PDB entry 1W88 | X-ray diffraction, 2.30 A resolution | chains A and C of the 5 polymer chains in the assembly

# Chain A (and C)
Protein: Pyruvate dehydrogenase E1 component, alpha subunit
Organism: Geobacillus stearothermophilus
Notes: EC 1.2.4.1; chain C of this document is another copy of the same molecule, construct and numbering; everything in this record applies to it too
Reference sequence: P21873 (ODPA_BACST); numbering as in UniProt (aligned over 1-368)
Amino-acid sequence (368 residues; numbered 1 to 368; the number before each row is that of its first residue):
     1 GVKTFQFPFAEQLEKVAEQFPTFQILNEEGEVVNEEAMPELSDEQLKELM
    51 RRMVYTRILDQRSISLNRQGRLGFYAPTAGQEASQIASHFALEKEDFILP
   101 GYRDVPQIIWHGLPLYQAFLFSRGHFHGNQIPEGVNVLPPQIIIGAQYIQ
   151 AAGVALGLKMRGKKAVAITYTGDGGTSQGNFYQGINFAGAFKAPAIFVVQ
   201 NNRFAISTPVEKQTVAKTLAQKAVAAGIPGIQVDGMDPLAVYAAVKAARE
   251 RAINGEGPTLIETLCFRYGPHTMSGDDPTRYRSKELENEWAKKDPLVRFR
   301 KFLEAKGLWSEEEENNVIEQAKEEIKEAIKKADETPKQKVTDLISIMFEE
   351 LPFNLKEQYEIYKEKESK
Not modelled in the structure: 1-4, 269-291 (chain C: 1-4, 269-289)
Differences from the reference sequence: engineered mutation Asn180 (Asp in P21873), Gln183 (Glu in P21873)
Ion coordination: Mg2+: Asp173, Asn202, Phe204 (together with thiamine diphosphate)
Ligand contacts: thiamine diphosphate (TPP): Tyr102, Arg103, Ile142, Ile143, Ile144, Gly172, Asp173, Gly174, Gly175, Gln178, Asn202, Phe204, Ala205, Ile206

# How chain A and chain C interact
Residue-residue contacts (79; chain A residue first):
  Phe5(A) - Glu36(C)
  Phe5(A) - Ala37(C)  hydrophobic
  Phe7(A) - Phe23(C)  hydrophobic
  Phe7(A) - Ile231(C)  hydrophobic
  Phe7(A) - Ala243(C)
  Phe7(A) - Ala244(C)  hydrophobic
  Phe7(A) - Ala247(C)  hydrophobic
  Phe9(A) - Pro229(C)  hydrophobic
  Phe9(A) - Ile231(C)  hydrophobic
  Gln12(A) - Gln19(C)
  Gln12(A) - Phe20(C)
  Gln12(A) - Pro229(C)
  Gln12(A) - Gly230(C)  hydrogen bond (side chain-backbone)
  Lys15(A) - Gln19(C)
  Val16(A) - Val224(C)  hydrophobic
  Gln19(A) - Gln12(C)
  Gln19(A) - Lys15(C)
  Phe20(A) - Gln12(C)
  Phe23(A) - Phe5(C)  hydrophobic
  Phe23(A) - Phe7(C)  hydrophobic
  Glu36(A) - Phe5(C)
  Ala37(A) - Phe5(C)  hydrophobic
  Thr176(A) - Tyr182(C)  hydrogen bond (backbone-side chain)
  Ser177(A) - Tyr182(C)
  Ser177(A) - Gln183(C)
  Ser177(A) - Asn186(C)
  Gln178(A) - Tyr182(C)
  Gly179(A) - Gly179(C)
  Gly179(A) - Gln183(C)
  Tyr182(A) - Thr176(C)  hydrogen bond (side chain-backbone)
  Tyr182(A) - Ser177(C)
  Tyr182(A) - Gln178(C)
  Tyr182(A) - Tyr182(C)  hydrophobic
  Tyr182(A) - Lys222(C)  hydrogen bond
  Gln183(A) - Ser177(C)
  Gln183(A) - Gly179(C)
  Asn186(A) - Ser177(C)
  Asn186(A) - Gln213(C)  hydrogen bond (side chain-backbone)
  Asn186(A) - Thr214(C)  hydrogen bond
  Asn186(A) - Lys222(C)
  Gly189(A) - Val215(C)
  Ala190(A) - Lys212(C)
  Ala190(A) - Gln213(C)
  Ala190(A) - Val215(C)  hydrophobic
  Lys212(A) - Ala190(C)
  Gln213(A) - Asn186(C)  hydrogen bond (backbone-side chain)
  Gln213(A) - Ala190(C)
  Thr214(A) - Asn186(C)  hydrogen bond
  Thr214(A) - Ala226(C)
  Val215(A) - Gly189(C)
  Val215(A) - Ala226(C)
  Val215(A) - Gly227(C)
  Ala216(A) - Ala226(C)
  Ala216(A) - Gly227(C)
  Gln221(A) - Val224(C)  hydrogen bond (side chain-backbone)
  Gln221(A) - Gly227(C)
  Lys222(A) - Tyr182(C)  hydrogen bond
  Lys222(A) - Asn186(C)
  Lys222(A) - Ala225(C)  hydrogen bond (side chain-backbone)
  Val224(A) - Val16(C)  hydrophobic
  Val224(A) - Gln221(C)  hydrogen bond (backbone-side chain)
  Val224(A) - Val224(C)  hydrophobic
  Ala225(A) - Lys222(C)  hydrogen bond (backbone-side chain)
  Ala225(A) - Ala225(C)  hydrophobic
  Ala226(A) - Thr214(C)  hydrogen bond (backbone-side chain)
  Ala226(A) - Val215(C)
  Ala226(A) - Ala216(C)
  Gly227(A) - Leu13(C)
  Gly227(A) - Ala216(C)
  Ile228(A) - Leu13(C)
  Pro229(A) - Phe9(C)  hydrophobic
  Pro229(A) - Gln12(C)
  Pro229(A) - Leu13(C)
  Gly230(A) - Gln12(C)  hydrogen bond (backbone-side chain)
  Ile231(A) - Phe7(C)  hydrophobic
  Ile231(A) - Phe9(C)  hydrophobic
  Ala243(A) - Phe7(C)
  Ala247(A) - Phe7(C)  hydrophobic
  Arg251(A) - Phe9(C)
Also at the interface, not in a pair above, chain A (43 interface residues in all): Glu11, Leu13, Phe181, Ala244, Thr259
Also at the interface, not in a pair above, chain C (43 interface residues in all): Glu11, Phe181, Ile228, Arg251, Thr259

# Summary
The chain A/chain C interface involves 43 residues from each chain, with 15 hydrogen bonds. Polar contacts
include Gln12(A)-Gly230(C), Thr176(A)-Tyr182(C) and Tyr182(A)-Lys222(C). Ligands of chain A: thiamine
diphosphate. The Mg2+ site is built by Asp173(A), Asn202(A) and Phe204(A).
Chain A and chain C are both Pyruvate dehydrogenase E1 component, alpha subunit (Geobacillus
stearothermophilus); the structure, The crystal structure of pyruvate dehydrogenase E1(D180N,E183Q) bound to
the peripheral subunit binding domain of E2, was determined by X-ray diffraction (same publication as 1W85).
